PDB entry 8J6H | X-ray diffraction, 2.44 A resolution | chains A and B of the 4 polymer chains in the assembly

== Chain A (and B) ==
Molecule: IMP-specific 5'-nucleotidase 1
Source organism: Saccharomyces cerevisiae
Notes: EC 3.1.3.99; chain B of this document is another copy of the same molecule, construct and numbering; everything in this record applies to it too
UniProt: Q99312 (ISN1_YEAST); residues 4-450 here = UniProt positions 4-450
Sequence (455 residues; row label = number of the first residue in the row):
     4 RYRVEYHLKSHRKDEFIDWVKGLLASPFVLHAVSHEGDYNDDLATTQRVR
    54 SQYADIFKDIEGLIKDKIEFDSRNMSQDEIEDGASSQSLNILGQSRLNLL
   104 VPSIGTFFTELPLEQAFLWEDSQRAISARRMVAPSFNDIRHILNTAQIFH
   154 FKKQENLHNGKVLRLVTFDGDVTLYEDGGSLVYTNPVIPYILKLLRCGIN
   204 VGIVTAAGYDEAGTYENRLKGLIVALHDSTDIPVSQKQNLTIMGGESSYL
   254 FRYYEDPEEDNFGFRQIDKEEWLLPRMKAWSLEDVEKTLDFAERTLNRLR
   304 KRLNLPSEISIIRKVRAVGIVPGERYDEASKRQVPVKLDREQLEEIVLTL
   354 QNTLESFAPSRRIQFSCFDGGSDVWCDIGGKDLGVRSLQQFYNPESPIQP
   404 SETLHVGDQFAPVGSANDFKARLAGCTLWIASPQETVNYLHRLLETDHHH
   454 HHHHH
Not modelled in the structure: 4-5, 15-16, 77-96, 177-186, 328-337, 450-458 (chain B: 4-7, 14-15, 80-94, 177-187, 328-338, 450-458)
Differences from the reference sequence: expression tag (451-458)
Modified residues: Mse78 (selenomethionine); Mse134, Mse246, Mse280 (selenomethionine; parent Met)
UniProt features mapped onto this chain:
  - active site: Asp172 (Nucleophile), Asp174 (Proton donor)
  - binding site (ATP): His144
  - binding site (IMP): Asp172, Asp174, Asp180, Thr208, Asp376, Lys384
  - binding site (Mg(2+)): Asp172, Asp174, Asp411
Small-molecule neighbours: inosine (NOS): Asp17, Phe19, Ser106, Ile107, Gly108, Thr109, Phe110, Leu114, Leu146, Asn147, Gln150, Arg425, Gly428, Cys429, Thr430

== Chain A / chain B interface ==
Residue-residue contacts (70):
  Glu8(A) with Mse134(B)
  Tyr9(A) with Mse134(B)
  His10(A) with Mse134(B), hydrogen bond (backbone-backbone); Val135(B); Ala136(B), hydrogen bond (backbone-backbone)
  Leu11(A) with Lys24(B), hydrogen bond (backbone-side chain); Ala28(B), hydrophobic; Ala136(B), hydrophobic
  Lys12(A) with Lys24(B)
  Lys24(A) with Leu11(B); Lys12(B)
  Phe31(A) with Tyr9(B), hydrophobic
  Val32(A) with Tyr9(B), hydrophobic
  Val36(A) with Tyr9(B), hydrophobic
  Glu39(A) with Arg305(B), salt bridge; Thr352(B)
  Tyr42(A) with Arg301(B); Arg305(B); Thr352(B)
  Asp45(A) with Arg305(B)
  Arg127(A) with Asp342(B), salt bridge; Glu344(B), salt bridge; Gln345(B)
  Ala128(A) with Leu306(B)
  Ala131(A) with Arg305(B), hydrogen bond (backbone-side chain); Leu306(B), hydrophobic
  Arg132(A) with Glu344(B); Glu348(B)
  Arg133(A) with Arg305(B); Glu348(B), hydrogen bond (backbone-side chain)
  Mse134(A) with Glu8(B); Tyr9(B); His10(B), hydrogen bond (backbone-backbone); Glu348(B), hydrogen bond (backbone-side chain); Leu351(B), hydrophobic; Thr352(B); Asn355(B)
  Val135(A) with His10(B); Glu347(B); Glu348(B), hydrogen bond (backbone-side chain); Leu351(B), hydrophobic
  Ala136(A) with His10(B), hydrogen bond (backbone-backbone); Leu11(B), hydrophobic
  Ser138(A) with Glu344(B), hydrogen bond
  Asp141(A) with Glu344(B)
  Thr298(A) with Tyr42(B)
  Arg301(A) with Tyr42(B)
  Arg305(A) with Asp45(B), salt bridge; Ala131(B), hydrogen bond (side chain-backbone); Arg133(B)
  Leu306(A) with Ala128(B); Ala131(B), hydrophobic
  Asp342(A) with Arg127(B)
  Glu344(A) with Arg127(B), salt bridge; Arg132(B); Val135(B); Ser138(B), hydrogen bond; Asn140(B)
  Gln345(A) with Arg127(B)
  Glu347(A) with Val135(B)
  Glu348(A) with Arg132(B); Arg133(B), hydrogen bond (side chain-backbone); Mse134(B), hydrogen bond (side chain-backbone); Val135(B), hydrogen bond (side chain-backbone)
  Leu351(A) with Mse134(B)
  Thr352(A) with Glu39(B); Tyr42(B); Mse134(B)
  Asn355(A) with Glu39(B)
  Thr356(A) with Tyr42(B)
Also at the interface, not in a pair above, chain A (37 interface residues in all): Gln126, Asn140
Also at the interface, not in a pair above, chain B (37 interface residues in all): Phe31, Val32, Val36, Asp141, Thr298, Thr356

== Summary ==
Chain A and chain B each contribute 37 residues to their interface; the contacts include 15 hydrogen bonds and
5 salt bridges. Polar pairs include Glu39(A)-Arg305(B), Arg127(A)-Asp342(B) and Arg127(A)-Glu344(B). Chain A
binds inosine.
Chain A and chain B are both IMP-specific 5'-nucleotidase 1 (Saccharomyces cerevisiae); the structure,
Structure and allosteric regulation of the inosine 5'-monophosphate-specific phosphatase ISN1 from
Saccharomyces cerevisiae, was determined by X-ray diffraction (same publication as 8JB3).
